Entry 9F0H (electron microscopy, 1.80 A resolution); this record covers chains A and B of the 11 polymer chains in the assembly.

== Chain A (and B) ==
Name: Carboxysome shell protein CsoS1C
Source organism: Halothiobacillus neapolitanus
Notes: chain B of this document is another copy of the same molecule, construct and numbering; everything in this record applies to it too
UniProtKB: P45688 (CSOSC_HALNC); residues 1-98 here = UniProt positions 1-98
Amino-acid sequence (98 residues; row label = number of the first residue in the row):
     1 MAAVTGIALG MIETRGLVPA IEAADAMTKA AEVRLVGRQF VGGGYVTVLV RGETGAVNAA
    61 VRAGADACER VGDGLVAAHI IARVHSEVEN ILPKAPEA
Disordered / not traced: 1-3, 97-98 (chain B: 1-3, 98)
Ion coordination: Mg2+ near Glu22 (its only coordinating residue here)

== Chain A / chain B interface ==
Contacting residue pairs (44):
  Met11(A) - Val18(B)  hydrophobic
  Met11(A) - Ile21(B)  hydrophobic
  Glu13(A) - Gly16(B)
  Glu13(A) - Leu17(B)  hydrogen bond (side chain-backbone)
  Glu13(A) - Val18(B)  hydrogen bond (side chain-backbone)
  Glu13(A) - Pro19(B)
  Arg15(A) - Asp73(B)  salt bridge
  Gln39(A) - Leu17(B)
  Gln39(A) - Phe40(B)
  Val41(A) - Leu17(B)  hydrophobic
  Val41(A) - Phe40(B)
  Val41(A) - Val46(B)  hydrophobic
  Gly42(A) - Gly44(B)  hydrogen bond (backbone-backbone)
  Gly43(A) - Gly43(B)
  Gly43(A) - Gly44(B)
  Tyr45(A) - Arg15(B)
  Tyr45(A) - Gly44(B)
  Tyr45(A) - Asp73(B)  hydrogen bond
  Thr47(A) - Leu17(B)
  Thr47(A) - Val18(B)
  Val76(A) - Gly72(B)
  Val76(A) - Asp73(B)
  Ala77(A) - Val18(B)  hydrophobic
  Ala77(A) - Gly72(B)
  His79(A) - Val18(B)
  His79(A) - Glu22(B)  salt bridge
  His79(A) - Val71(B)
  Ile81(A) - Glu22(B)
  Ile81(A) - Asp25(B)
  Arg83(A) - Lys29(B)  hydrogen bond (backbone-side chain)
  Val84(A) - Asp25(B)
  His85(A) - Asp25(B)  hydrogen bond (backbone-side chain)
  His85(A) - Thr28(B)  hydrogen bond (side chain-backbone)
  Glu87(A) - Thr28(B)
  Glu87(A) - Arg34(B)
  Glu87(A) - Leu35(B)  hydrogen bond (side chain-backbone)
  Val88(A) - Ala24(B)
  Val88(A) - Asp25(B)
  Val88(A) - Thr28(B)
  Asn90(A) - Pro96(B)
  Ile91(A) - Leu35(B)  hydrophobic
  Ile91(A) - Arg38(B)
  Ile91(A) - Pro96(B)  hydrophobic
  Leu92(A) - Ile21(B)  hydrophobic
Interface residues without a listed pair, chain A (23 interface residues in all): Leu9, Leu49
Interface residues without a listed pair, chain B (24 interface residues in all): Val33, Glu97

== Overview ==
The interface between chain A and chain B involves 23 residues on one side and 24 on the other; the contacts
include 8 hydrogen bonds and 2 salt bridges. Among the polar pairs are Arg15(A)-Asp73(B), His79(A)-Glu22(B)
and Glu13(A)-Leu17(B).
Both chains are Carboxysome shell protein CsoS1C (Halothiobacillus neapolitanus). Entry 9F0H (cryo-EM
structure of carboxysomal mini-shell icosahedral assembly from co-expression of CsoS1C, CsoS4A, and CsoS2-C (T
= ...) was determined by electron microscopy (same publication as 8YVE, 8YVF and 8YVI).
